Entry 8IM3 (X-ray diffraction, 2.78 A resolution); this record covers chain A.

[Chain A]
Name: 4-hydroxyphenylpyruvate dioxygenase
From: Homo sapiens
Notes: EC 1.13.11.27
Reference sequence: P32754 (HPPD_HUMAN); residue numbers follow UniProt; this construct covers 1-393
Chain sequence (393 residues; row label = number of the first residue in the row):
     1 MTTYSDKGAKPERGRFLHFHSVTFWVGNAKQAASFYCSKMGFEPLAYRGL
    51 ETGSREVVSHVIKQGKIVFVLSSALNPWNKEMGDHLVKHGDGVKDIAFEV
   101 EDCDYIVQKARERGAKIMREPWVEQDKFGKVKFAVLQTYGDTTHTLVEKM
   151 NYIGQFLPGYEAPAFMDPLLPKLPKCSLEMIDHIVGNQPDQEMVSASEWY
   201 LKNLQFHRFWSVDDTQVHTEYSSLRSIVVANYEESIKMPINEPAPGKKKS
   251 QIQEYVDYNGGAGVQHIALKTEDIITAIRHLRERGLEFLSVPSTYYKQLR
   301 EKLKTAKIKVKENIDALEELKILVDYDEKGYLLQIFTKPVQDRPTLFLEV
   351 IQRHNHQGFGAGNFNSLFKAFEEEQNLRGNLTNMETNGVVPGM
Disordered / not traced: 1-6, 378-393
Swiss-Prot annotation at these positions:
  - binding site (Fe cation): His183, His266, Glu349
  - modified residue: Thr2 (N-acetylthreonine), Lys132 (N6-succinyllysine), Ser211 (Phosphoserine), Ser226 (Phosphoserine), Ser250 (Phosphoserine)
  - natural variant: Ala33 (T33A: this construct carries the variant), Tyr160 (Y160C: In TYRSN3), Ala268 (A268V: In TYRSN3), Ile335 (I335M: In TYRSN3)
Ion coordination: Co2+: His183, His266, Glu349 (together with a10)
Small-molecule neighbours: a10 (92U; [1,3-diethyl-2,2-bis(oxidanylidene)-2$l6,1,3-benzothiadiazol-5-yl]-(1-methyl-5-oxidanyl-pyrazol-4-yl)methanone): His183, Val185, Ser226, Pro239, Asn241, Gln251, His266, Leu289, Leu323, Gln334, Phe336, Phe347, Glu349, Phe359, Gly360, Asn363, Phe364, Leu367

[In short]
Ligands of chain A: a10. His183, His266 and Glu349 form the Co2+ site. UniProt lists 3 Fe cation-binding
residues.
Chain A is 4-hydroxyphenylpyruvate dioxygenase (Homo sapiens); the structure, Crystal structure of human HPPD
complexed with compound a10, was determined by X-ray diffraction, deposited together with 8IM2.
